Entry 3BJL (X-ray diffraction, 2.30 A resolution); this record covers chains A and B.

# Chain A (and B)
Protein: Loc - lambda 1 type light-chain dimer
From: Homo sapiens
Notes: chain B of this document is another copy of the same molecule, construct and numbering; everything in this record applies to it too
Amino-acid sequence (216 residues; numbered 1 to 216; the number before each row is that of its first residue):
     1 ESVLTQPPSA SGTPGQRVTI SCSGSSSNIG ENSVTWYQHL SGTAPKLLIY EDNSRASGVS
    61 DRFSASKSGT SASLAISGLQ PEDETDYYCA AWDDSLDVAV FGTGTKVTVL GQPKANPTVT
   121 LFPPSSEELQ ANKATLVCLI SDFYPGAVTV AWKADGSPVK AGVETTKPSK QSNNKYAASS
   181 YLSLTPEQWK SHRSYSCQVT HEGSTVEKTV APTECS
Cystine bridges: Cys22-Cys89, Cys138-Cys197
Modified / non-standard residues: Glu1 (pyroglutamic acid; PCA)
Differences from the reference sequence: conflict Thr19 (Ile37 in S25754), Glu31 (Gly49 in S25754), Ser33 (Thr51 in S25754), Thr35 (Asn53 in S25754), His39 (Gln57 in S25754), Ser41 (Pro59 in S25754), Thr43 (Arg61 in S25754), Tyr50 (His68 in S25754), Glu51 (Ser69 in S25754), Asp52 (Asn70 in S25754), Ser54 (Gln72 in S25754), Ala56 (Pro74 in S25754), Ser60 (Pro78 in S25754), Ala65 (Gly83 in S25754), Pro81 (Ser99 in S25754), Thr85 (Ala103 in S25754), Asp97 (Gly116 in S25754), Val98 (Arg117 in S25754), Ala99 (Tyr118 in S25754)

# Chain A / chain B interface
Pairs across the interface (56):
  Glu1(A) with Lys46(B)
  Asn32(A) with Trp92(B)
  His39(A) with His39(B); Ser41(B); Gly42(B)
  Ser41(A) with Ser41(B)
  Thr43(A) with Asp86(B)
  Pro45(A) with Glu1(B); Tyr88(B)
  Lys46(A) with Glu1(B)
  Leu47(A) with Glu1(B)
  Tyr88(A) with Thr43(B)
  Trp92(A) with Trp92(B), hydrophobic; Ala99(B), hydrophobic
  Val98(A) with Thr35(B); Tyr37(B)
  Ala99(A) with Tyr37(B), hydrogen bond (backbone-side chain); Phe101(B), hydrophobic
  Phe101(A) with Tyr37(B), hydrophobic; Pro45(B), hydrophobic; Phe101(B), hydrophobic
  Gly102(A) with Ala44(B)
  Thr103(A) with Thr43(B)
  Thr120(A) with Glu128(B); Lys133(B), hydrogen bond
  Phe122(A) with Phe122(B), hydrophobic; Pro123(B); Thr135(B)
  Pro123(A) with Phe122(B)
  Glu128(A) with Thr120(B)
  Thr135(A) with Phe122(B)
  Val137(A) with Phe122(B), hydrophobic; Val137(B), hydrophobic
  Leu139(A) with Thr135(B); Val137(B), hydrophobic; Tyr181(B), hydrophobic
  Ser141(A) with Tyr181(B)
  Glu164(A) with Gln171(B); Ser172(B), hydrogen bond
  Thr166(A) with Thr166(B); Ser169(B), hydrogen bond
  Lys167(A) with Ser169(B), hydrogen bond (backbone-side chain)
  Ser169(A) with Thr166(B); Lys167(B), hydrogen bond (side chain-backbone)
  Gln171(A) with Glu164(B); Tyr181(B), hydrogen bond
  Ser172(A) with Glu164(B), hydrogen bond (backbone-side chain)
  Ala177(A) with Thr166(B)
  Ser179(A) with Ser179(B), hydrogen bond
  Tyr181(A) with Leu139(B), hydrophobic; Ser141(B); Gln171(B), hydrogen bond
  Glu214(A) with Cys215(B); Ser216(B)
  Cys215(A) with Cys215(B), disulfide; Ser216(B), hydrogen bond
Also at the interface, not in a pair above, chain A (40 interface residues in all): Gly42, Thr118, Leu121, Ser125, Glu127, Asn173
Also at the interface, not in a pair above, chain B (44 interface residues in all): Leu47, Tyr50, Ala91, Leu121, Pro124, Ser125, Asp142, Thr165, Ala177, Val210
Cross-chain cystine bridges: Cys215(A)-Cys215(B)

# Summary
40 residues of chain A and 44 residues of chain B are in contact, with 1 disulfide bond and 11 hydrogen bonds.
Polar contacts include Ala99(A)-Tyr37(B), Thr120(A)-Lys133(B) and Glu164(A)-Ser172(B).
Both chains are Loc - lambda 1 type light-chain dimer (Homo sapiens). Entry 3BJL (Loc, a lambda 1 type
light-chain dimer (bence-jones protein) crystallized in ammonium sulfate) was determined by X-ray diffraction
(same publication as 1BJM and 4BJL).
